PDB entry 9OGL | electron microscopy, 3.10 A resolution | chains H and A of the 17 polymer chains in the assembly

== Chain H ==
Protein: 3BC315 Fab heavy chain
Organism: Homo sapiens
Notes: antibody fragment or engineered binder
Sequence (232 residues; numbered 1 to 217 plus 15 insertion-coded residues; the number before each row is that of its first residue; a row labelled like 82A-82C holds insertion residues (82A, then the next letters in order)):
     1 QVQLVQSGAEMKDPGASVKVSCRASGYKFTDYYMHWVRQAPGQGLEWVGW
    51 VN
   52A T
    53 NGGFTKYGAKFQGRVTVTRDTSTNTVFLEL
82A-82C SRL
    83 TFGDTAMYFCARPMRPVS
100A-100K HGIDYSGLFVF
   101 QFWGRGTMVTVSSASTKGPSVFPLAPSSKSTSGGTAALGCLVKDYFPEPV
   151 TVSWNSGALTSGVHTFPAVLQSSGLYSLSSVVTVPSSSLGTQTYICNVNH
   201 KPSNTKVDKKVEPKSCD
Disordered / not traced: 112-217
Cystine bridges: Cys22-Cys92

== Chain A ==
Protein: Envelope glycoprotein gp160
Organism: Human immunodeficiency virus 1
UniProtKB: chimeric construct of A0A6H1VFU0, A0A6H1VCU6: residues 31-503 from A0A6H1VFU0 (A0A6H1VFU0_9PLVG) positions 30-504 (offset varies); residues 503-664 from A0A6H1VCU6 positions 509-661 (UniProt number = residue number - 3)
Sequence (642 residues; numbered 31 to 664 plus 35 insertion-coded residues; 27 numbers in that range are skipped by the numbering (no residue carries them; nothing is unmodelled there); the number before each row is that of its first residue; a row labelled like 185A-185J holds insertion residues (185A, then the next letters in order)):
    31 AENLWVTVYYGVPVWKDAETTLFCASDAKAYETEKHNVWATHACVPTDPN
    81 PQEIHLENVTEEFNMWKNNMVEQMHEDIISLWDQSLKPCVKLTPLCVTLQ
   131 CTNVTNNIT
   148 DDMRGELKNCSFNMTTELRDKKQKVYSLFYRLDVVQIN
185A-185J ENQGNRSNNS
   188 NKEYRLINCNTSAITQACPKVSFEPIPIHYCAPAGFAILKCKDKKFNGTG
   238 PCQNVSTVQCTHGIKPVVSTQLLLNGSLAEEEVIIRSENITNNAKNILVQ
   288 LNTSVQINCTRPNNNTVKSIRI
   312 GPGQAFYYTGDI
  323A I
   324 GDIRQAHCNVSKATWNETLGKVVKQLRKHFGNNTIIRFAQSSGGDLEVTT
   374 HSFNCGGEFFYCNTSGLFNSTWISN
   400 TSVQGSNSTGSNDSITLPCRIKQIINMWQRIGQAMYAPPIQGVIRCVSNI
   450 TGLILTRDGGSTNSTTETFRPGGGDMRDNWRSELYKYKVVKIEPLGVAPT
   500 RCKR
503A-503X RVVGSHSGSGGSGSGGHAAVGIGA
   518 VSLGFLGAAGSTMGAASMTLTVQARNLLSGIVQQQSNLLRAPEPQQHLLK
   568 DTHWGIKQLQARVLAVEHYLRDQQLLGIWGCSGKLICCTNVPWNSSWSNR
   618 NLSEIWDNMTWLQWDKEISNYTQIIYGLLEESQNQQEKNEQDLLALD
Disordered / not traced: 31-32, 60-63, 148-151, 185A-185J, 400-409, 503A-503X, 549-567, 662-664
Cystine bridges: Cys54-Cys74, Cys119-Cys205, Cys126-Cys196, Cys131-Cys157, Cys218-Cys247, Cys228-Cys239, Cys296-Cys331, Cys378-Cys445, Cys385-Cys418, Cys501-Cys605, Cys598-Cys604
Covalent attachments: glycan linked to Asn88, Asn276, Asn332; N-acetylglucosamine (NAG) linked to Asn133, Asn156, Asn160, Asn197, Asn234, Asn241, Asn262, Asn289, Asn295, Asn301, Asn339, Asn386, Asn392, Asn448, Asn611, Asn625, Asn637
Differences from the reference sequence: conflict Glu106 (Thr105 in A0A6H1VFU0), Gln240 (Pro239 in A0A6H1VFU0), Ile271 (Met270 in A0A6H1VFU0), Leu288 (Phe287 in A0A6H1VFU0), Ser291 (Pro290 in A0A6H1VFU0), Val304 (Arg303 in A0A6H1VFU0), Tyr319 (Ala316 in A0A6H1VFU0), Gln363 (Asn361 in A0A6H1VFU0), Ser375 (Tyr373 in A0A6H1VFU0), Cys501 (Ala498 in A0A6H1VFU0), Ser519 (Phe516 in A0A6H1VCU6), Pro559 (Ile556 in A0A6H1VCU6), Pro561 (Ala558 in A0A6H1VCU6), Asp568 (Leu565 in A0A6H1VCU6), His570 (Val567 in A0A6H1VCU6), His585 (Arg582 in A0A6H1VCU6), Cys605 (Thr602 in A0A6H1VCU6); linker (503E-503R)

== Interface between chain H and chain A ==
Contacting residue pairs (25; chain H residue first):
  Tyr33(H) - Asp624(A)  hydrogen bond
  Asn52(H) - Ser620(A)  hydrogen bond
  Asn52(H) - Asp624(A)  hydrogen bond
  Asn53(H) - Ser620(A)  hydrogen bond (backbone-side chain)
  Phe56(H) - Ser620(A)
  Phe56(H) - Glu621(A)
  Phe56(H) - Asp624(A)
  Phe56(H) - Asn625(A)
  Lys58(H) - Thr529(A)  hydrogen bond
  Lys58(H) - Asp624(A)
  His100A(H) - Thr499(A)
  His100A(H) - Ser620(A)
  His100A(H) - Trp623(A)
  His100A(H) - Asp624(A)  salt bridge
  Gly100B(H) - Tyr39(A)  hydrogen bond (backbone-side chain)
  Gly100B(H) - Trp623(A)
  Ile100C(H) - Tyr39(A)
  Ile100C(H) - Thr499(A)
  Ile100C(H) - Cys501(A)  hydrophobic
  Ile100C(H) - Ile603(A)  hydrophobic
  Ile100C(H) - Cys605(A)  hydrophobic
  Tyr100E(H) - Gly531(A)
  Tyr100E(H) - Met535(A)  hydrophobic
  Tyr100E(H) - Trp623(A)
  Phe100I(H) - Met535(A)  hydrophobic
Interface residues without a listed pair, chain H (11 interface residues in all): Gly54
Interface residues without a listed pair, chain A (17 interface residues in all): Thr37, Met530, Ser534, Leu619
The authors on this interface:
  - epitope / paratope residues, chain H: His100A(H), Gly100B(H), Tyr100E(H)
  - epitope / paratope residues, chain A: Trp623(A)

== In short ==
11 residues of chain H face 17 of chain A across their interface, with 6 hydrogen bonds and 1 salt bridge.
Among the polar pairs are His100A(H)-Asp624(A), Tyr33(H)-Asp624(A) and Asn52(H)-Ser620(A). N-acetylglucosamine
is covalently linked to Asn133(A), Asn156(A), Asn160(A), Asn197(A), Asn234(A) and Asn241(A) and 11 more. The
paper reports epitope/paratope residues His100A(H), Gly100B(H) and Trp623(A) among others.
Here chain H is 3BC315 Fab heavy chain (Homo sapiens) and chain A is Envelope glycoprotein gp160 (Human
immunodeficiency virus 1). Entry 9OGL (BG505 MD39.3 SOSIP.664 in complex with 3BC315, BG18 and VRC01 Fabs) was
determined by electron microscopy, deposited together with 9OGM.
